Entry 9BXZ (electron microscopy, 8.11 A resolution (very low resolution: no residue pairs are listed; an interface is given only as per-side residue counts)); this record covers chains B and E of the 5 polymer chains in the assembly.

== Chain B ==
Protein: Ribonucleoside-diphosphate reductase subunit alpha
Organism: Bacillus subtilis
Notes: EC 1.17.4.1
Reference sequence: P50620 (RIR1_BACSU); residues 1-700 here = UniProt positions 1-700
Amino-acid sequence (700 residues; numbered 1 to 700; the number before each row is that of its first residue):
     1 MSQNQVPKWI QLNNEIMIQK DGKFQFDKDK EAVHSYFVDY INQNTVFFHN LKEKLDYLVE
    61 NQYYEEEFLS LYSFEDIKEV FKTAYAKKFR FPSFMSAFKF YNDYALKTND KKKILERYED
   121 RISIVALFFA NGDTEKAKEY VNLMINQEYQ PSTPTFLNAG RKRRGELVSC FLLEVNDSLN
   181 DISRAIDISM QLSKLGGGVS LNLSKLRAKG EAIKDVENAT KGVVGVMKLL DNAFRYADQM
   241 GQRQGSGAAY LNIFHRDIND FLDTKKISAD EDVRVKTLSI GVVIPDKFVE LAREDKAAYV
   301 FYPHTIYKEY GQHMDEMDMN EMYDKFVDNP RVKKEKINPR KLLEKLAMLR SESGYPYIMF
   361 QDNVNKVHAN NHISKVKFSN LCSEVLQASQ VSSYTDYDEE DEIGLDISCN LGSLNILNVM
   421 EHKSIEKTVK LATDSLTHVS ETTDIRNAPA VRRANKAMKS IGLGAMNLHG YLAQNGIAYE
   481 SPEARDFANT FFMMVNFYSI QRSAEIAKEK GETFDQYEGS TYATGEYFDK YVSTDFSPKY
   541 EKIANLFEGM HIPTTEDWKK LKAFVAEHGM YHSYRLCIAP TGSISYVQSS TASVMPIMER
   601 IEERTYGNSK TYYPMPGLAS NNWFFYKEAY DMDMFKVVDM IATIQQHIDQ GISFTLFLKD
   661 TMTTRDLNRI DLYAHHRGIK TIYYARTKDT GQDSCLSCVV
Not modelled in the structure: 1-5, 689-700
Disulfides: C170-C409
Residues lining bound ligands:
  - ATP (adenosine-5'-triphosphate): V33, H34, F37, N42, K88, F89, R90, F91, R117
  - GDP (guanosine-5'-diphosphate): F47, F48, H49, N50, L51, K54, K78, F81, K82, Y85, D120
  - dTTP (TTP), molecule 1: D177, S178, L179, I182, L206, R207, A212, I213, K214, T220, K221
  - dTTP (TTP), molecule 2: K194, Y236, A237, D238
Swiss-Prot annotation at these positions:
  - active site: N380 (Proton acceptor), C382 (Cysteine radical intermediate), E384 (Proton acceptor)
  - binding site (substrate): T153, S169, C170, G198, N380 to E384, P580 to I584
  - site: C170 (Important for hydrogen atom transfer), D177 (Allosteric effector binding), R207 (Allosteric effector binding), C409 (Important for hydrogen atom transfer), Y683 (Important for electron transfer), Y684 (Important for electron transfer), C695 (Interacts with thioredoxin/glutaredoxin), C698 (Interacts with thioredoxin/glutaredoxin)
  - mutagenesis: H255 (H255Y: In ts-A 73; temperature-sensitive lethal mutation)
From the paper describing this entry:
  - catalytic residues: C382 (citing earlier work)

== Chain E ==
Protein: Thioredoxin
Organism: Bacillus subtilis
Reference sequence: P14949 (THIO_BACSU); residues 1-104 here = UniProt positions 1-104
Amino-acid sequence (104 residues; row label = number of the first residue in the row):
     1 MAIVKATDQS FSAETSEGVV LADFWAPWCG PCKMIAPVLE ELDQEMGDKL KIVKIDVDEN
    61 QETAGKYGVM SIPTLLVLKD GEVVETSVGF KPKEALQELV NKHL
Not modelled in the structure: 1-18
Disulfides: C29-C32

== Chain B / chain E interface ==
At this resolution (8 A) residue pairs are not listed: 14 residues of chain B and 13 of chain E lie at the interface.

== In short ==
14 residues of chain B and 13 residues of chain E are in contact. Bound to chain B: dTTP, ATP and GDP. UniProt
lists 3 active-site residues, 14 substrate-binding residues and one mutagenesis site on chain B. From the
paper: the catalytic residue C382(B).
Here chain B is Ribonucleoside-diphosphate reductase subunit alpha and chain E is Thioredoxin, both from
Bacillus subtilis. Entry 9BXZ (Class 15 model for pre-reduction condition of Bacillus subtilis ribonucleotide
reductase complex) was determined by electron microscopy (same publication as 9BW3, 9BWX, 9BX2, 9BX3, 9BX6,
9BX8 and 39 further entries).
